PDB entry 8DPL | electron microscopy, 2.53 A resolution | chains F and B of the 15 polymer chains in the assembly

Chain F:
Name: 2.1.1D5 heavy chain variable domain
Source organism: Homo sapiens
Amino-acid sequence (120 residues; numbered 1 to 120; the number before each row is that of its first residue):
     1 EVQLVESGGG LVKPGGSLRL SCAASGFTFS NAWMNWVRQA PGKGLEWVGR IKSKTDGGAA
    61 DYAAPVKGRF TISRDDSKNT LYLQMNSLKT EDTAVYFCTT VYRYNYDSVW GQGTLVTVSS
Unresolved in the structure: 1
Cystine bridges: Cys22-Cys98

Chain B:
Name: 2.1.1D5 light chain variable domain
Source organism: Homo sapiens
Amino-acid sequence (112 residues; row label = number of the first residue in the row):
     1 QSVLTQPPSV SGAPGQRVTI SCTGSSSNIG AGYDVYWYQQ LPGTAPKLLI YGNSNRPSGV
    61 PDRFSGSKSG TSASLAITGL QAEDEADYYC QSFDSSLRDS WVFGGGTKLT VL
Unresolved in the structure: 1
Cystine bridges: Cys22-Cys90

How chain F and chain B interact:
Residue-residue contacts (6):
  Ser30(F) with Ser58(B)
  Lys54(F) with Val60(B); Asp62(B)
  Asp76(F) with Gly59(B); Val60(B)
  Ser77(F) with Gly59(B)
Interface residues without a listed pair, chain B (5 interface residues in all): Pro61

In short:
Chain F and chain B form an interface of 4 and 5 residues respectively.
Chain F is 2.1.1D5 heavy chain variable domain and chain B is 2.1.1D5 light chain variable domain, both from
Homo sapiens; the structure, Structure of EBOV GP lacking the mucin-like domain with 2.1.1D5 scFv and 6D6 scFv
bound, was determined by electron microscopy, deposited together with 8DPM.
